PDB entry 1BTY | X-ray diffraction, 1.50 A resolution | chain A

# Chain A
Molecule: Beta-trypsin
From: Bos taurus
Notes: EC 3.4.21.4
UniProt: P00760 (TRY1_BOVIN); the construct lacks a stretch of the UniProt sequence and is renumbered around it, so the offset changes along the chain: 10-34 = UniProt 15-39; 37-65 = UniProt 40-68; 69-125 = UniProt 71-127; 127-130 = UniProt 128-131; 6 more segments
Chain sequence (229 residues; row label = number of the first residue in the row; note: 11 numbers in that range are skipped by the numbering (no residue carries them; nothing is unmodelled there)):
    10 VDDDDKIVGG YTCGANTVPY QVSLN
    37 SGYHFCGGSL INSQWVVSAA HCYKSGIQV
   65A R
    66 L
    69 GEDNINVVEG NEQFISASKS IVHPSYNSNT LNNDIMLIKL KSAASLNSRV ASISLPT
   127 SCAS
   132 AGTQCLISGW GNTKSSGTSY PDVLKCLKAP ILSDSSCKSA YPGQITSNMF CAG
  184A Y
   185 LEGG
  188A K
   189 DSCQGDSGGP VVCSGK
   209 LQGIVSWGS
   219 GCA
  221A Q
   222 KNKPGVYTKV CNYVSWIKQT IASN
Disordered / not traced: 10-15
Disulfides: Cys-22/Cys-157, Cys-42/Cys-58, Cys-128/Cys-232, Cys-136/Cys-201, Cys-168/Cys-182, Cys-191/Cys-220
Metal / ion sites: Ca2+: Glu-70, Asn-72, Val-75, Glu-80
Residues lining bound ligands: benzamidine (BEN): Asp-189, Ser-190, Cys-191, Gln-192, Ser-195, Val-213, Ser-214, Trp-215, Gly-216, Gly-219, Cys-220, Gly-226, Tyr-228

# Overview
Bound to chain A: benzamidine. Glu-70, Asn-72, Val-75 and Glu-80 coordinate Ca2+.
Chain A is Beta-trypsin (Bos taurus); the structure, Crystal structure of beta-trypsin in complex with
benzamidine, was determined by X-ray diffraction together with 1BTW, 1BTX and 1BTZ from the same study.
